Entry 6XOF (X-ray diffraction, 1.50 A resolution); this record covers chain A.

# Chain A
Molecule: GH16 family protein
From: uncultured bacterium
Notes: EC 3.2.1.39
UniProtKB: A0A0B5H9B3 (A0A0B5H9B3_9BACT); residues 2-266 here correspond to UniProt positions 1-265 (UniProt number = residue number - 1)
Sequence (269 residues; each row starts with the number of its first residue; numbers below 1 keep their minus sign (Gly-2 is residue -2)):
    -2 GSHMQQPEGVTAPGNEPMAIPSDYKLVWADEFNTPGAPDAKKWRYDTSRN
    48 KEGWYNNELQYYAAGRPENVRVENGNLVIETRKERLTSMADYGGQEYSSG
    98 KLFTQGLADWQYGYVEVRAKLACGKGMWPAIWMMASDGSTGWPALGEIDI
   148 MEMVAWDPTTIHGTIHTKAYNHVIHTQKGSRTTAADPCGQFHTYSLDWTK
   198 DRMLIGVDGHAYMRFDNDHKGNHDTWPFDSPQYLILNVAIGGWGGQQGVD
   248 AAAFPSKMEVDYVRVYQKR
Unresolved in the structure: -2, 135-137
Differences from the reference sequence: expression tag (-2 to 1)
Disulfides: Cys120-Cys185
Ion coordination: Ca2+: Glu28, Gly72, Asp258
Reported in the primary citation:
  - catalytic residues: Glu144, Glu149
  - catalytic residues: Asp146 (proposed by the authors, not directly observed)
  - Ca2+ coordination: Glu28, Gly72, Asp258
  - conformationally variable residues (loop rearrangement): Met1
  - specificity-determining residues: Trp129 (from molecular simulation)

# Overview
Glu28, Gly72 and Asp258 form the Ca2+ site. The paper reports catalytic residues Glu144, Glu149 and Asp146;
Ca2+ coordination by Glu28, Gly72 and Asp258.
Chain A is GH16 family protein (uncultured bacterium); the structure, Crystal structure of SCLam, a
non-specific endo-beta-1,3(4)-glucanase from family GH16, was determined by X-ray diffraction together with
6XQF, 6XQG, 6XQH, 6XQL and 6XQM from the same study.
